4Y6Z - chains B and C of the 34 polymer chains in the assembly; structure by X-ray diffraction, 2.70 A resolution.

[Chain B]
Protein: Proteasome subunit alpha type-3
Organism: Saccharomyces cerevisiae (strain ATCC 204508 / S288c)
Notes: EC 3.4.25.1
UniProtKB: P23638 (PSA3_YEAST); residues 0-257 here correspond to UniProt positions 1-258 (UniProt number = residue number + 1)
Sequence (258 residues; row label = number of the first residue in the row; numbering starts at 0):
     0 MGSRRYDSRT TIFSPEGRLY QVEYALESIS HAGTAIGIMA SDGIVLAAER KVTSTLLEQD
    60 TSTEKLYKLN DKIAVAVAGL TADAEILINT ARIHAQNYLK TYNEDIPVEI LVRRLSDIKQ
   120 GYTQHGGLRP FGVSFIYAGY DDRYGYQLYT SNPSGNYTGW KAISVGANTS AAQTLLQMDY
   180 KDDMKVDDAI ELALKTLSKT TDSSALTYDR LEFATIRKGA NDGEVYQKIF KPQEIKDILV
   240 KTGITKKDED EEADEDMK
Disordered / not traced: 0, 245-257
UniProt features mapped onto this chain:
  - cross-link (Glycyl lysine isopeptide (Lys-Gly)): Lys99 (interchain with G-Cter in ubiquitin), Lys198 (interchain with G-Cter in ubiquitin), Lys230 (interchain with G-Cter in ubiquitin)

[Chain C]
Protein: Proteasome subunit alpha type-4
Organism: Saccharomyces cerevisiae (strain ATCC 204508 / S288c)
Notes: EC 3.4.25.1
UniProtKB: P40303 (PSA4_YEAST); residues -1 to 252 here correspond to UniProt positions 1-254 (UniProt number = residue number + 2)
Sequence (254 residues; row label = number of the first residue in the row; numbers below 1 keep their minus sign (Met-1 is residue -1)):
    -1 MSGYDRALSI FSPDGHIFQV EYALEAVKRG TCAVGVKGKN CVVLGCERRS TLKLQDTRIT
    59 PSKVSKIDSH VVLSFSGLNA DSRILIEKAR VEAQSHRLTL EDPVTVEYLT RYVAGVQQRY
   119 TQSGGVRPFG VSTLIAGFDP RDDEPKLYQT EPSGIYSSWS AQTIGRNSKT VREFLEKNYD
   179 RKEPPATVEE CVKLTVRSLL EVVQTGAKNI EITVVKPDSD IVALSSEEIN QYVTQIEQEK
   239 QEQQEQDKKK KSNH
Disordered / not traced: -1 to 0, 241-252
UniProt features mapped onto this chain:
  - modified residue: Thr58 (Phosphothreonine)

[Interface between chain B and chain C]
Pairs across the interface (77; chain B residue first):
  Arg3(B) - Arg4(C)
  Asp6(B) - Tyr2(C)  hydrogen bond
  Asp6(B) - Arg4(C)  salt bridge
  Arg8(B) - Arg4(C)
  Thr10(B) - Leu6(C)
  Thr10(B) - Arg125(C)
  Ile11(B) - Leu6(C)  hydrophobic
  Ile11(B) - Gln17(C)
  Phe12(B) - Gln17(C)  hydrogen bond (backbone-side chain)
  Phe12(B) - Tyr20(C)  hydrophobic
  Phe12(B) - Ala21(C)  hydrophobic
  Phe12(B) - Leu76(C)  hydrophobic
  Phe12(B) - Arg125(C)
  Phe12(B) - Pro126(C)
  Phe12(B) - Gly128(C)
  Ser13(B) - Tyr20(C)
  Pro14(B) - Tyr20(C)  hydrophobic
  Pro14(B) - Glu23(C)
  Glu15(B) - Glu23(C)
  Glu15(B) - Arg27(C)  hydrogen bond (backbone-side chain)
  Gly16(B) - Tyr20(C)
  Gly16(B) - Glu23(C)
  Gly16(B) - Ala24(C)
  Gly16(B) - Arg27(C)
  Arg17(B) - Arg27(C)
  Leu18(B) - Arg125(C)
  Met38(B) - Asp54(C)
  Arg112(B) - Arg81(C)
  Ser115(B) - Arg81(C)  hydrogen bond (backbone-side chain)
  Asp116(B) - Arg81(C)  salt bridge
  Asp116(B) - Ile82(C)
  Gln119(B) - Ala78(C)
  Gln119(B) - Asp79(C)
  Gln119(B) - Ile82(C)
  Thr122(B) - Arg125(C)  hydrogen bond (backbone-side chain)
  Gln123(B) - Tyr118(C)
  Gln123(B) - Gly123(C)
  Gln123(B) - Val124(C)
  Gln123(B) - Arg125(C)  hydrogen bond (backbone-backbone)
  Gln123(B) - Pro126(C)
  Gln123(B) - Phe127(C)
  His124(B) - Gly123(C)
  His124(B) - Val124(C)
  Gly125(B) - Tyr2(C)
  Gly125(B) - Gly123(C)
  Gly126(B) - Tyr2(C)
  Tyr143(B) - Arg56(C)  hydrogen bond (backbone-side chain)
  Tyr143(B) - Ile57(C)  hydrophobic
  Tyr145(B) - Arg56(C)  hydrogen bond (backbone-side chain)
  Gln146(B) - Ile57(C)
  Leu147(B) - Ile57(C)
  Tyr148(B) - Ile57(C)
  Ser153(B) - Ala78(C)
  Gly154(B) - Ala78(C)
  Gly154(B) - Arg81(C)  hydrogen bond (backbone-side chain)
  Asn155(B) - Asn77(C)
  Asn155(B) - Ala78(C)
  Tyr156(B) - Pro59(C)  hydrophobic
  Tyr156(B) - Arg81(C)
  Gly158(B) - Gln53(C)
  Gly158(B) - Asp54(C)  hydrogen bond (backbone-backbone)
  Gly158(B) - Ile57(C)
  Gly158(B) - Thr58(C)  hydrogen bond (backbone-side chain)
  Trp159(B) - Leu50(C)  hydrophobic
  Trp159(B) - Lys51(C)
  Trp159(B) - Leu52(C)
  Trp159(B) - Gln53(C)
  Trp159(B) - Asp54(C)
  Lys160(B) - Leu52(C)  hydrogen bond (backbone-backbone)
  Lys160(B) - Gln53(C)
  Lys160(B) - Asp54(C)
  Ala161(B) - Leu52(C)
  Gln172(B) - Lys51(C)
  Gln172(B) - Leu52(C)
  Leu175(B) - Leu52(C)  hydrophobic
  Gln176(B) - Lys51(C)
  Gln176(B) - Leu52(C)
Interface residues without a listed pair, chain B (41 interface residues in all): Glu108, Thr157, Tyr179

[Overview]
41 residues of chain B face 31 of chain C across their interface; the contacts include 12 hydrogen bonds and 2
salt bridges. Among the polar pairs are Asp6(B)-Arg4(C), Asp116(B)-Arg81(C) and Asp6(B)-Tyr2(C).
Here chain B is Proteasome subunit alpha type-3 and chain C is Proteasome subunit alpha type-4, both from
Saccharomyces cerevisiae (strain ATCC 204508 / S288c). Entry 4Y6Z (Yeast 20S proteasome in complex with
Ac-PAL-ep) was determined by X-ray diffraction, deposited together with 4Y69, 4Y6A, 4Y6V, 4Y70, 4Y74, 4Y75 and
34 further entries.
